Entry 9BHM (electron microscopy, 2.90 A resolution); this record covers chains A and B of the 4 polymer chains in the assembly.

[Chain A]
Molecule: Guanine nucleotide-binding protein G(s) subunit alpha isoforms short
Organism: Homo sapiens
UniProtKB: P63092 (GNAS2_HUMAN); the construct has insertions or renumbered stretches relative to UniProt, so the offset changes along the chain: 5-58 = UniProt 5-58; 190-195 = UniProt 59-64; 204-253 = UniProt 204-253; 264-394 = UniProt 264-394
Sequence (261 residues; each row starts with the number of its first residue; note: 141 numbers in that range are skipped by the numbering (no residue carries them; nothing is unmodelled there); numbers below 1 keep their minus sign (Gly-7 is residue -7)):
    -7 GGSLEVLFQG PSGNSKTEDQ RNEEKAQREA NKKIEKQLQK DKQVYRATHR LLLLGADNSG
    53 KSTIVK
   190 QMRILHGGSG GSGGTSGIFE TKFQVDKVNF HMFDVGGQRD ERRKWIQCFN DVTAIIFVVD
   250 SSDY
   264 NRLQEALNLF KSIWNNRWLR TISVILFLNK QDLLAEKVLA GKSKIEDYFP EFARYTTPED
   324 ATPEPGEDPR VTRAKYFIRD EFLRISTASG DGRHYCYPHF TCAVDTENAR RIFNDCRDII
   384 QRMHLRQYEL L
Disordered / not traced: -7 to 15, 190-205, 321-330, 353-354
Sequence notes: expression tag (-7 to 4); engineered mutation Asp49 (Gly in P63092), Asn50 (Glu in P63092), Asp249 (Ala in P63092), Asp252 (Ser in P63092), Ala372 (Ile in P63092), Ile375 (Val in P63092); linker (196-203)

[Chain B]
Molecule: Guanine nucleotide-binding protein G(I)/G(S)/G(T) subunit beta-1
Organism: Homo sapiens
UniProtKB: P62873 (GBB1_HUMAN); residues 2-340 here = UniProt positions 2-340
Sequence (370 residues; each row starts with the number of its first residue; numbers below 1 keep their minus sign (Met-29 is residue -29)):
   -29 MHHHHHHLEV LFQGPEDQVD PRLIDGKGSS QSELDQLRQE AEQLKNQIRD ARKACADATL
    31 SQITNNIDPV GRIQMRTRRT LRGHLAKIYA MHWGTDSRLL VSASQDGKLI IWDSYTTNKV
    91 HAIPLRSSWV MTCAYAPSGN YVACGGLDNI CSIYNLKTRE GNVRVSRELA GHTGYLSCCR
   151 FLDDNQIVTS SGDTTCALWD IETGQQTTTF TGHTGDVMSL SLAPDTRLFV SGACDASAKL
   211 WDVREGMCRQ TFTGHESDIN AICFFPNGNA FATGSDDATC RLFDLRADQE LMTYSHDNII
   271 CGITSVSFSK SGRLLLAGYD DFNCNVWDAL KADRAGVLAG HDNRVSCLGV TDDGMAVATG
   331 SWDSFLKIWN
Disordered / not traced: -29 to 40, 128-134, 256-259
Sequence notes: initiating methionine (-29); expression tag (-28 to 1)

[How chain A and chain B interact]
Pairs across the interface (59):
  Asn23(A) - Asn88(B)  hydrogen bond
  Asn23(A) - Lys89(B)  hydrogen bond (side chain-backbone)
  Ile26(A) - Lys89(B)
  Ile26(A) - Ala92(B)  hydrophobic
  Glu27(A) - Lys89(B)  salt bridge
  Leu30(A) - Lys89(B)
  Leu30(A) - Ala92(B)  hydrophobic
  Asp33(A) - Lys78(B)
  Lys34(A) - Leu55(B)
  Tyr37(A) - Leu55(B)
  Tyr37(A) - Ala56(B)
  Tyr37(A) - Asp76(B)
  Gly206(A) - Leu117(B)
  Gly206(A) - Asp118(B)
  Gly206(A) - Asn119(B)
  Ile207(A) - Leu117(B)  hydrophobic
  Ile207(A) - Asp118(B)
  Phe222(A) - Ser98(B)
  Phe222(A) - Trp99(B)
  Val224(A) - Leu117(B)  hydrophobic
  Gly226(A) - Asn119(B)
  Gly226(A) - Thr143(B)
  Gln227(A) - Leu117(B)  hydrogen bond (side chain-backbone)
  Gln227(A) - Asn119(B)
  Gln227(A) - Gly144(B)
  Gln227(A) - Tyr145(B)  hydrogen bond (side chain-backbone)
  Arg228(A) - Gly162(B)
  Arg228(A) - Asp163(B)
  Arg228(A) - Thr164(B)
  Arg228(A) - Thr184(B)  hydrogen bond (side chain-backbone)
  Arg228(A) - Gly185(B)
  Arg228(A) - Asp186(B)  salt bridge
  Glu230(A) - Asp186(B)
  Arg232(A) - Cys204(B)  hydrogen bond (side chain-backbone)
  Arg232(A) - Asp228(B)  salt bridge
  Lys233(A) - Tyr145(B)
  Lys233(A) - Met188(B)
  Lys233(A) - Cys204(B)
  Lys233(A) - Asp228(B)
  Lys233(A) - Asn230(B)
  Trp234(A) - Met101(B)  hydrophobic
  Trp234(A) - Tyr145(B)
  Gln236(A) - Arg314(B)  hydrogen bond
  Gln236(A) - Trp332(B)
  Cys237(A) - Lys57(B)  hydrogen bond (backbone-side chain)
  Cys237(A) - Tyr59(B)
  Cys237(A) - Gln75(B)  hydrogen bond (backbone-side chain)
  Cys237(A) - Trp99(B)
  Cys237(A) - Met101(B)  hydrophobic
  Phe238(A) - Trp99(B)  hydrophobic
  Phe238(A) - Leu117(B)  hydrophobic
  Asn239(A) - Lys57(B)  hydrogen bond
  Asn239(A) - Trp332(B)
  Asp240(A) - Ala56(B)
  Asp240(A) - Lys57(B)  salt bridge
  Asp240(A) - Trp99(B)
  Arg280(A) - Phe292(B)
  Trp281(A) - Asp290(B)
  Trp281(A) - Arg314(B)
Other interface residues (no listed pair), chain A (28 interface residues in all): Gln19, Arg42, Val241
Other interface residues (no listed pair), chain B (39 interface residues in all): Gly53, Ile80, Thr87, Val90, His91, Asn313

[In short]
The interface between chain A and chain B involves 28 residues on one side and 39 on the other, with 10
hydrogen bonds and 4 salt bridges. Polar contacts include Glu27(A)-Lys89(B), Arg228(A)-Asp186(B) and
Arg232(A)-Asp228(B).
Chain A is Guanine nucleotide-binding protein G(s) subunit alpha isoforms short and chain B is Guanine
nucleotide-binding protein G(I)/G(S)/G(T) subunit beta-1, both from Homo sapiens; the structure, Human proton
sensing receptor GPR68 in complex with miniGs, was determined by electron microscopy, deposited together with
9BHL, 9BI6 and 9BIP.
